PDB entry 8ZVI | electron microscopy, 3.40 A resolution | chains I and J of the 14 polymer chains in the assembly

Chain I (and J):
Name: Major capsid protein
Source organism: Escherichia phage T5
Notes: chain J of this document is another copy of the same molecule, construct and numbering; everything in this record applies to it too
UniProtKB: Q6QGD8 (CAPSD_BPT5); residue numbers follow UniProt; this construct covers 1-458
Sequence (458 residues; each row starts with the number of its first residue):
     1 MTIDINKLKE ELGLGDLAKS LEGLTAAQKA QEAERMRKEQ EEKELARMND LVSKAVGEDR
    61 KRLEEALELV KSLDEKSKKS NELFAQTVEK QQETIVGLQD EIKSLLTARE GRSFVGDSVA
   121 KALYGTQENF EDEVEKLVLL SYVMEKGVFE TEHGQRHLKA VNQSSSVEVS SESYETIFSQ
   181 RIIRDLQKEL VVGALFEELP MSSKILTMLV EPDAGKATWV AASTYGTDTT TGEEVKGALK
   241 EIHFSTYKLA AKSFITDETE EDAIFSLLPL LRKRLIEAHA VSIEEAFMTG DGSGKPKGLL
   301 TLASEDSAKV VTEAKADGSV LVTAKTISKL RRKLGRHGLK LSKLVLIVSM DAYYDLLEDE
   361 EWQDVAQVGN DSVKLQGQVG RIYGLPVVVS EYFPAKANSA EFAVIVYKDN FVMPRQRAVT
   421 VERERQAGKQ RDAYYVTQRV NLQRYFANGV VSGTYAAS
Disordered / not traced: 1-160, 458 (chain J: 1-163, 458)
Curated features (UniProtKB/Swiss-Prot):
  - site: K159, A160 (Cleavage)
  - mutagenesis: L45 (L45P: Confers resistance to Pycsar-mediated defense), I183 (I183T: Confers resistance to Pycsar-mediated defense), M201 (M201V: Confers resistance to Pycsar-mediated defense), M208 (M208T: Confers resistance to Pycsar-mediated defense), E260 (E260G: Confers resistance to Pycsar-mediated defense), I283 (I283T: Confers resistance to Pycsar-mediated defense), S328 (S328P: Confers resistance to Pycsar-mediated defense, reduced fitness compared to wild-type phage), Y353 (Y353C: Confers resistance to Pycsar-mediated defense, reduced fitness compared to wild-type phage)

Interface between chain I and chain J:
Pairs across the interface (135):
  V161(I) with K204(J)
  E172(I) with K204(J), salt bridge
  E175(I) with S203(J), hydrogen bond (backbone-side chain); K204(J), salt bridge; I205(J), hydrogen bond (backbone-backbone)
  T176(I) with S203(J), hydrogen bond (backbone-side chain); I205(J); T207(J)
  I177(I) with S202(J); S203(J); I205(J), hydrogen bond (backbone-backbone); L206(J); T207(J), hydrogen bond (backbone-backbone)
  F178(I) with T207(J)
  S179(I) with L206(J); T207(J); M208(J); L209(J)
  Q180(I) with L209(J)
  R181(I) with M208(J); L209(J), hydrogen bond (backbone-backbone); Y445(J), hydrogen bond
  I182(I) with L209(J); E211(J); L239(J), hydrophobic
  I183(I) with L209(J), hydrogen bond (backbone-backbone); V210(J); E211(J), hydrogen bond (backbone-backbone); I242(J), hydrophobic; Y445(J), hydrophobic; F446(J), hydrophobic
  R184(I) with E211(J); P212(J), hydrogen bond (side chain-backbone); F446(J)
  D185(I) with H337(J), salt bridge; F446(J); N448(J), hydrogen bond
  L186(I) with R336(J); H337(J); Y407(J)
  K188(I) with A214(J); R336(J)
  Y247(I) with W219(J)
  K248(I) with W219(J); V220(J), hydrogen bond (backbone-backbone); Y225(J); T230(J), hydrogen bond
  L249(I) with A217(J), hydrophobic; T218(J); W219(J)
  A250(I) with A217(J); T218(J), hydrogen bond (backbone-backbone); V220(J), hydrophobic; T230(J); T231(J); G232(J)
  A251(I) with T231(J), hydrogen bond (backbone-backbone); V235(J), hydrophobic
  K252(I) with T231(J); G232(J), hydrogen bond (side chain-backbone); E233(J); E234(J); V235(J), hydrogen bond (backbone-backbone)
  S253(I) with V235(J), hydrogen bond (side chain-backbone)
  F254(I) with E234(J)
  F265(I) with L209(J), hydrophobic; L239(J), hydrophobic
  L267(I) with L239(J), hydrophobic
  L270(I) with E211(J); L239(J), hydrophobic
  R274(I) with P212(J), hydrogen bond (side chain-backbone); D213(J), hydrogen bond (side chain-backbone); V235(J); K236(J), hydrogen bond (side chain-backbone); G237(J)
  E277(I) with A214(J)
  A278(I) with G215(J); A217(J); V235(J), hydrophobic
  H279(I) with A217(J)
  V281(I) with A214(J), hydrophobic; G215(J); K216(J)
  S282(I) with A217(J); W219(J)
  I283(I) with W219(J), hydrophobic
  E285(I) with K216(J)
  A286(I) with W219(J), hydrophobic
  G294(I) with W219(J)
  P296(I) with W219(J), hydrophobic
  M350(I) with G335(J); R336(J); L339(J), hydrophobic
  D351(I) with R332(J), salt bridge
  Y353(I) with L339(J), hydrophobic
  Y354(I) with R331(J), hydrogen bond (side chain-backbone); R332(J); G335(J), hydrogen bond (side chain-backbone); G338(J); L339(J), hydrogen bond (side chain-backbone)
  D355(I) with R332(J), salt bridge
  E358(I) with K329(J); R332(J), salt bridge
  Q363(I) with K325(J); Q367(J); Y383(J), hydrogen bond
  D364(I) with A366(J); Q367(J), hydrogen bond
  V365(I) with V365(J); A366(J); Q367(J); V368(J); G369(J)
  A366(I) with A366(J)
  V373(I) with Y383(J), hydrophobic; G384(J)
  K374(I) with E361(J), salt bridge; W362(J); Q367(J); V368(J); R381(J); Y383(J), hydrogen bond (backbone-backbone); G384(J)
  L375(I) with D371(J)
  Q376(I) with G384(J)
  G377(I) with R331(J); L341(J); Y383(J); G384(J)
  Q378(I) with K340(J), hydrogen bond (side chain-backbone); L341(J)
  E391(I) with R336(J), salt bridge
  Y435(I) with T231(J)
  R439(I) with Y225(J), hydrogen bond
  V440(I) with W219(J)
Other interface residues (no listed pair), chain I (67 interface residues in all): N162, Q187, T246, L275, K295, L357, V389, Y392, K396, T437
Other interface residues (no listed pair), chain J (58 interface residues in all): D228, I382

In short:
Chain I and chain J form an interface of 67 and 58 residues respectively, with 29 hydrogen bonds and 8 salt
bridges. Polar contacts include E172(I)-K204(J), E175(I)-K204(J) and D185(I)-H337(J). From UniProt: 8
mutagenesis sites on chain I.
Both chains are Major capsid protein (Escherichia phage T5). Entry 8ZVI (Structure of the bacteriophage T5
capsid) was determined by electron microscopy (same publication as 9ILP, 9IMV and 9IOZ).
